PDB entry 6YOZ | X-ray diffraction, 1.88 A resolution | chain AAA

Chain AAA:
Protein: Endoglucanase 1
Source organism: Humicola insolens
Notes: EC 3.2.1.4
Reference sequence: P56680 (GUN1_HUMIN); numbering as in UniProt (aligned over 1-400)
Amino-acid sequence (400 residues; numbered 1 to 400; the number before each row is that of its first residue):
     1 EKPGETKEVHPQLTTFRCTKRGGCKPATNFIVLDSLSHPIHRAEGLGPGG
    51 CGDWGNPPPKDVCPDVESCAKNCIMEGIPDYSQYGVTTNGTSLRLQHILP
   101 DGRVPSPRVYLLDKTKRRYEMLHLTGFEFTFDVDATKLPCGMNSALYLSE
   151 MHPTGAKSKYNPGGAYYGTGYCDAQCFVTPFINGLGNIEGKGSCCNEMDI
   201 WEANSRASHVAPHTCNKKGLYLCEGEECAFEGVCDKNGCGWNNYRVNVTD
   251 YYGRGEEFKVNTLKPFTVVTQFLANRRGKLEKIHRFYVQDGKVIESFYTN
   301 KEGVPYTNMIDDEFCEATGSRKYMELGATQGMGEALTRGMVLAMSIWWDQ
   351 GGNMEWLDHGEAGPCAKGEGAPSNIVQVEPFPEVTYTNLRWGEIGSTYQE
Modified positions: Glu1 (pyroglutamic acid; PCA)
Disulfide bonds: Cys18-Cys24, Cys51-Cys73, Cys63-Cys69, Cys140-Cys365, Cys172-Cys195, Cys176-Cys194, Cys215-Cys234, Cys223-Cys228, Cys239-Cys315
Covalently attached groups: glycan linked to Asn89, Asn247; compound YLL linked to Glu197
Small-molecule neighbours:
  - acetamide (ACM): Gly90, Thr91, Ser92, Thr387
  - beta-D-glucopyranose / YLL: Arg108, Asn143, Ala145, Tyr147, Tyr171, Asp173, Ala174, Gln175, Phe177, Asp199, Glu202, His213, Ser345, Trp347
Curated features (UniProtKB/Swiss-Prot):
  - active site: Glu197 (Nucleophile), Glu202 (Proton donor)
  - glycosylation (N-linked (GlcNAc...) asparagine): Asn89, Asn247
Reported in the primary citation:
  - binding site for beta-D-glucopyranose: Arg108, Tyr147, Ser345, Trp347
  - binding site for the ligand YLL: Glu197, Glu202

Overview:
Ligands of chain AAA: beta-D-glucopyranose / YLL and acetamide. Covalently linked N-acetylglucosamine: at
Asn89 and Asn247. Curated annotation (UniProt) lists active-site residues Glu197 and Glu202. From the paper: a
binding site for beta-D-glucopyranose at Arg108, Tyr147 and Ser345 among others; a binding site for the ligand
YLL at Glu197 and Glu202.
Chain AAA is Endoglucanase 1 (Humicola insolens); the structure, HiCel7B labelled with b-1,4-glucosyl
cyclophellitol, was determined by X-ray diffraction together with 6YP1 from the same study.
